PDB entry 5LMO | electron microscopy, 4.30 A resolution (low resolution: residue-level contacts below are approximate; hydrogen-bond / salt-bridge calls are withheld) | chains A and P of the 24 polymer chains in the assembly

# Chain A
Molecule: 16S rRNA
Organism: Thermus thermophilus HB8
Sequence (1522 nucleotides; row label = number of the first residue in the row; note: 44 numbers in that range are skipped by the numbering (no residue carries them; nothing is unmodelled there); a row labelled like 189A-189L holds insertion residues (189A, then the next letters in order); numbering starts at 0):
     0 UUUGUUGGAG AGUUUGAUCC UGGCUCAGGG UGAACGCUGG CGGCGUGCCU AAGACAUGCA
    60 AGUCGUGCGG GCCG
    76 CGGGGUUUU
    88 ACUCCG
    96 UGGUCAGCGG CGGACGGGUG AGUAACGCGU GGGU
  129A G
   130 ACCUACCCGG AAGAGGGGGA CAACCCGGGG AAACUCGGGC UAAUCCCCCA UGUGGACCCG
189A-189L CCCCUUGGGGUG
   190 UGUCCAAAGG GCUUU
   216 GCCCGCUUCC GGAUGGGCCC GCGUCCCAUC AGCUAGUUGG UGGGGUAAUG GCCCACCAAG
   276 GCGACGACGG GUAGCCGGUC UGAGAGGAUG GCCGGCCACA GGGGCACUGA GACACGGGCC
   336 CCACUCCUAC GGGAGGCAGC AGUUAGGAAU CUUCCGCAAU GGGCGCAAGC CUGACGGAGC
   396 GACGCCGCUU GGAGGAAGAA GCCCUUCGGG GUGUAAACUC CUGA
   441 ACCCGGGACG AAACCCCC
   460 GA
   470 CGAGGGGA
   479 CUGACGGUAC CGGGGUAA
   498 UAGCGCCGGC CAACUCCGUG CCAGCAGCCG CGGUAAUACG GAGGGCGCGA GCGUUACCCG
   558 GAUUCACUGG GCGUAAAGGG CGUGUAGGCG GCCUGGGGCG UCCCAUGUGA AAGACCACGG
   618 CUCAACCGUG GGGGAGCGUG GGAUACGCUC AGGCUAGACG GUGGGAGAGG GUGGUGGAAU
   678 UCCCGGAGUA GCGGUGAAAU GCGCAGAUAC CGGGAGGAAC GCCGAUGGCG AAGGCAGCCA
   738 CCUGGUCCAC CCGUGACGCU GAGGCGCGAA AGCGUGGGGA GCAAACCGGA UUAGAUACCC
   798 GGGUAGUCCA CGCCCUAAAC GAUGCGCGCU AGGUCUCUGG GUCU
   848 CCUGGGGGCC GAAGCUAACG CGUUAAGCGC GCCGCCUGGG GAGUACGGCC GCAAGGCUGA
   908 AACUCAAAGG AAUUGACGGG GGCCCGCACA AGCGGUGGAG CAUGUGGUUU AAUUCGAAGC
   968 AACGCGAAGA ACCUUACCAG GCCUUGACAU GCUA
 1001A G
  1002 GGAACCCGGG UGAAAGCCUG GGGUGCCCC
1030A-1030D GCGA
  1031 GGGGAGCCCU AGCACAGGUG CUGCAUGGCC GUCGUCAGCU CGUGCCGUGA GGUGUUGGGU
  1091 UAAGUCCCGC AACGAGCGCA ACCCCCGCCG UUAGUUGCCA GCGGUUCGGC CGGGCACUCU
  1151 AACGGGACUG CCCGCG
  1168 AAAGCGGGAG GAAGGAGGGG ACGACGUCUG GUCAGCAUGG CCCUUACGGC CUGGGCGACA
  1228 CACGUGCUAC AAUGCCCACU ACAAAGCGAU GCCACCCGGC AACGGGGAGC UAAUCGCAAA
  1288 AAGGUGGGCC CAGUUCGGAU UGGGGUCUGC AACCCGACCC CAUGAAGCCG GAAUCGCUAG
  1348 UAAUCGCGGA UCAGCC
 1363A A
  1364 UGCCGCGGUG AAUACGUUCC CGGGCCUUGU ACACACCGCC CGUCACGCCA UGGGAGCGGG
  1424 CUCUACCCGA AGUCGCCGG
1442A-1442B GA
  1443 GCCUA
  1452 C
  1456 GGGCAGGCGC CGAGGGUAGG GCCCGUGACU GGGGCGAAGU CGUAACAAGG UAGCUGUACC
  1516 GGAAGGUGCG GCUGGAUCAC CUCCUUUCU
Not modelled in the structure: 0-4, 1533, 1543-1544
Metal / ion sites: Mg2+ site 1: U20 (shared with 1 residue of chain E); Mg2+ site 2 near G21 (its only coordinating residue here); Mg2+ site 3 near A53 (its only coordinating residue here); Mg2+ site 4 near G107 (its only coordinating residue here); Mg2+ site 5 near A109 (its only coordinating residue here); Mg2+ site 6 near G115 (its only coordinating residue here); Mg2+ site 7: G117, G289; Mg2+ site 8: C121, G124, U125, G126; Mg2+ site 9: G251, A270; Mg2+ site 10: U252, C267; Mg2+ site 11 near U287 (its only coordinating residue here); Mg2+ site 12 near G299 (its only coordinating residue here); 38 more Mg2+ sites not listed
Residues lining bound ligands: adenosine-5'-monophosphate / guanosine-5'-monophosphate / uridine-5'-monophosphate: U788, U789, A790, G926, C1054, C1400, G1497, U1498, U1506

# Chain P
Name: 30S ribosomal protein S16
Organism: Thermus thermophilus (strain HB8 / ATCC 27634 / DSM 579)
Reference sequence: Q5SJH3 (RS16_THET8); residue numbers follow UniProt; this construct covers 1-88
Sequence (88 residues; numbered 1 to 88; the number before each row is that of its first residue):
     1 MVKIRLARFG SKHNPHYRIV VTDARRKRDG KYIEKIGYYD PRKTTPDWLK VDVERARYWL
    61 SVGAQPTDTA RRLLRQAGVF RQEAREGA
Not modelled in the structure: 84-88

# How chain A and chain P interact
Residue-residue contacts (87; chain A residue first):
  C43(A) - Lys12(P)
  C43(A) - His13(P)
  G44(A) - Lys12(P)
  C110(A) - Arg25(P)
  G111(A) - Arg25(P)
  G112(A) - Lys27(P)
  A134(A) - Met1(P)
  A134(A) - Arg25(P)
  C135(A) - Met1(P)
  C136(A) - Met1(P)
  C136(A) - Gly63(P)
  C136(A) - Gln65(P)
  C137(A) - Ser61(P)
  C137(A) - Val62(P)
  C137(A) - Gly63(P)
  G227(A) - Val62(P)
  A228(A) - Val2(P)
  U229(A) - Asp23(P)
  U229(A) - Ile33(P)
  U229(A) - Trp59(P)
  G230(A) - Arg25(P)
  G231(A) - Arg26(P)
  G309(A) - Lys27(P)
  G309(A) - Asp29(P)
  G310(A) - Lys27(P)
  G310(A) - Gly30(P)
  G310(A) - Lys31(P)
  C311(A) - Arg26(P)
  A374(A) - Arg8(P)
  A374(A) - Tyr17(P)
  U375(A) - Leu6(P)
  U375(A) - Tyr17(P)
  U375(A) - Arg28(P)
  U375(A) - Thr69(P)
  G376(A) - Arg5(P)
  G376(A) - Leu6(P)
  G376(A) - Thr67(P)
  G376(A) - Thr69(P)
  G377(A) - Lys3(P)
  G377(A) - Arg5(P)
  G377(A) - Ala24(P)
  G377(A) - Thr67(P)
  G378(A) - Ala24(P)
  C390(A) - Arg28(P)
  G391(A) - Arg8(P)
  G391(A) - Arg28(P)
  G392(A) - Arg8(P)
  G392(A) - Lys12(P)
  G392(A) - His13(P)
  A393(A) - Lys12(P)
  A393(A) - His13(P)
  C449(A) - Arg42(P)
  G450(A) - His13(P)
  G450(A) - Pro15(P)
  G450(A) - Pro41(P)
  G450(A) - Lys43(P)
  A452(A) - Lys43(P)
  C454(A) - Asp68(P)
  C454(A) - Arg75(P)
  A472(A) - Arg75(P)
  A472(A) - Phe80(P)
  A472(A) - Arg81(P)
  A472(A) - Gln82(P)
  G473(A) - Arg75(P)
  C483(A) - His13(P)
  A607(A) - Lys31(P)
  A608(A) - Phe9(P)
  A608(A) - Arg18(P)
  A608(A) - Tyr32(P)
  A609(A) - Arg18(P)
  G616(A) - Thr45(P)
  G617(A) - Thr44(P)
  C618(A) - Arg42(P)
  C618(A) - Thr44(P)
  C623(A) - Ser11(P)
  C624(A) - Gly10(P)
  C624(A) - Ser11(P)
  C624(A) - Asn14(P)
  C624(A) - His16(P)
  G625(A) - Phe9(P)
  G625(A) - Gly10(P)
  G625(A) - His16(P)
  U626(A) - Arg18(P)
  U626(A) - Lys35(P)
  U626(A) - Tyr38(P)
  G627(A) - Lys35(P)
  G627(A) - Tyr38(P)
Interface residues without a listed pair, chain A (48 interface residues in all): C308, A451, A453, G471
Interface residues without a listed pair, chain P (48 interface residues in all): Tyr39, Arg72

# Summary
Chain A and chain P each contribute 48 residues to their interface. Chain A binds adenosine-5'-monophosphate /
guanosine-5'-monophosphate / uridine-5'-monophosphate. The Mg2+ site 7 is built by G117(A) and G289(A).
C121(A), G124(A), U125(A) and G126(A) form the Mg2+ site 8.
Here chain A is 16S rRNA (Thermus thermophilus HB8) and chain P is 30S ribosomal protein S16 (Thermus
thermophilus (strain HB8 / ATCC 27634 / DSM 579)). Entry 5LMO (Structure of bacterial 30S-IF1-IF3-mRNA
translation pre-initiation complex (state-1B)) was determined by electron microscopy, deposited together with
5LMN, 5LMP, 5LMQ, 5LMR, 5LMS, 5LMT, 5LMU and 5LMV.
